PDB entry 8Z83 | electron microscopy, 2.60 A resolution | chains L and Y of the 36 polymer chains in the assembly

== Chain L ==
Molecule: Reaction center protein L chain
From: Halorhodospira halophila
UniProt: A0A2L1K3P0 (A0A2L1K3P0_HALHA); residues 1-276 here = UniProt positions 1-276
Amino-acid sequence (276 residues; row label = number of the first residue in the row):
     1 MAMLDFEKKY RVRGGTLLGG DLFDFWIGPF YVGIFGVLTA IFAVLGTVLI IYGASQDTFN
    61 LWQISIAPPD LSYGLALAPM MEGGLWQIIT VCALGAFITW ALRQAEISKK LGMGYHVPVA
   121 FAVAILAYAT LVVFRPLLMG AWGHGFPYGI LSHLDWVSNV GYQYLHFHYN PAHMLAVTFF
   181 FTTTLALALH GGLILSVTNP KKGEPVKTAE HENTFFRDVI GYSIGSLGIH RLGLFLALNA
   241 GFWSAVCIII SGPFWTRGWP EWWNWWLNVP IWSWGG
Unresolved in the structure: 1, 276
Sequence notes: conflict Thr-99 (Ala in A0A2L1K3P0), Pro-205 (Ser in A0A2L1K3P0), Ile-220 (Val in A0A2L1K3P0), Gly-241 (Ala in A0A2L1K3P0)
Metal / ion sites: Fe ion: His-190, His-230 (shared with 3 residues of chain M)
Residues lining bound ligands:
  - bacteriochlorophyll a (BCL), molecule 1: Ala-40, Ile-41, Val-44
  - bacteriochlorophyll a (BCL), molecule 2: Phe-42, Leu-45, Ile-88, Val-91, Cys-92
  - bacteriochlorophyll a (BCL), molecule 3: Thr-47, Ile-50, Phe-97, Tyr-128, Leu-131, Phe-146, Ile-150, Leu-151, His-153, Leu-154, Trp-156, Val-157
  - bacteriochlorophyll a (BCL), molecule 4: Phe-97, Phe-121, Ala-124, Ile-125, Ala-127, Tyr-128, Leu-131, Trp-156, Val-157, Ser-158, Val-160, Gly-161, Tyr-162, Phe-167, His-168, His-173, Ala-176, Val-177, Phe-180, Phe-181, Ser-244, Ala-245, Cys-247, Ile-248
  - bacteriochlorophyll a (BCL), molecule 5: Val-157, Tyr-162, His-168, Phe-181
  - bacteriochlorophyll a (BCL), molecule 6: His-168, His-173, Met-174, Val-177, Thr-178, Phe-181, Thr-182, Leu-185
  - bacteriopheophytin a (BPH), molecule 1: Thr-39, Phe-42, Ala-43, Gly-46, Thr-47, Ile-50, Ile-89, Cys-92, Ala-93, Ala-96, Phe-97, Trp-100, Gln-104, Val-117, Ala-120, Phe-121, Val-123, Ala-124, Tyr-128, Phe-146, Tyr-148, Gly-149, Ile-150, His-153, Phe-180, Ala-237, Leu-238, Gly-241
  - bacteriopheophytin a (BPH), molecule 2: Phe-181, Thr-184, Leu-185, Ala-188, Leu-189, Phe-216, Val-219, Ile-220
  - menaquinone 8 (MQ8): Phe-30, Ala-43, Val-44, Thr-47, Trp-100
  - Ubiquinone-8 (UQ8), molecule 1: Leu-17, Leu-18, Phe-35, Leu-38, Phe-42, Leu-75, Ala-76, Leu-77, Trp-86, Gln-87, Thr-90, Val-91, Leu-94, Gly-95, Ile-98, Thr-99, Leu-102, Val-133, Trp-142
  - Ubiquinone-8 (UQ8), molecule 2: Pro-171, Met-174, Leu-175, Thr-178, Trp-263
  - Ubiquinone-8 (UQ8), molecule 3: Leu-175, Thr-178, Phe-179, Thr-182, Leu-185, Ala-186, Leu-189, His-190, Leu-193, Ile-194, Glu-212, Asn-213, Phe-216, Ile-220, Tyr-222, Ser-223, Ile-224, Gly-225, Ser-226, Ile-229, Leu-232, Leu-236
  - Z41 ((2S)-3-hydroxypropane-1,2-diyl dihexadecanoate): Phe-134, Leu-138, Pro-171, Ala-172, Trp-243, Ile-249, Ile-250, Phe-254, Trp-262, Trp-263, Trp-265, Trp-266

== Chain Y ==
Molecule: Antenna complex, alpha/beta subunit
From: Halorhodospira halophila
UniProt: A1WWW5 (A1WWW5_HALHL); numbering as in UniProt (aligned over 1-64)
Amino-acid sequence (64 residues; each row starts with the number of its first residue):
     1 MWRLWKLYDP RRVLIGIFSW LAVLALVIHF ILLSTDRFNW VGGAAVSSVS ESAEEVSALP
    61 PRQV
Unresolved in the structure: 47-64
Residues lining bound ligands:
  - bacteriochlorophyll a (BCL), molecule 1: Met-1, Leu-4, Trp-5, Ile-17
  - bacteriochlorophyll a (BCL), molecule 2: Leu-4, Tyr-8, Val-13, Gly-16, Ile-17, Trp-20, Ile-28
  - bacteriochlorophyll a (BCL), molecule 3: Leu-7, Tyr-8, Asp-9, Arg-12, Val-13
  - bacteriochlorophyll a (BCL), molecule 4: Phe-18, Leu-21, Ala-25, His-29, Leu-32, Trp-40
  - bacteriochlorophyll a (BCL), molecule 5: Leu-21, Leu-24, Ala-25, Ile-28, His-29, Leu-32, Phe-38
  - bacteriochlorophyll a (BCL), molecule 6: Ala-22, Ala-25, Leu-26, His-29, Phe-30, Trp-40, Val-41
  - spirilloxanthin (CRT): Leu-14, Ile-17, Phe-18, Trp-20, Leu-21, Leu-24, Val-27, Ile-28, Ile-31

== Interface between chain L and chain Y ==
Residue-residue contacts - 12 pairs, chain L then chain Y:
  Pro-270(L) with Ile-31(Y); Ser-34(Y), hydrogen bond (backbone-side chain)
  Ile-271(L) with Val-27(Y), hydrophobic; Phe-30(Y); Ile-31(Y), hydrophobic; Ser-34(Y), hydrogen bond (backbone-side chain)
  Trp-272(L) with Ser-34(Y)
  Ser-273(L) with Ser-34(Y), hydrogen bond (backbone-side chain)
  Trp-274(L) with Leu-33(Y); Ser-34(Y), hydrogen bond (backbone-side chain); Asn-39(Y)
  Gly-275(L) with Ser-34(Y), hydrogen bond (backbone-backbone)

== Overview ==
Chain L and chain Y each contribute 6 residues to their interface, with 5 hydrogen bonds. Polar pairs include
Pro-270(L)/Ser-34(Y), Ile-271(L)/Ser-34(Y) and Ser-273(L)/Ser-34(Y). Chain L binds compound Z41, 6 copies of
bacteriochlorophyll a, bacteriopheophytin a, 3 copies of Ubiquinone-8 and menaquinone 8.
Chain L is Reaction center protein L chain and chain Y is Antenna complex, alpha/beta subunit, both from
Halorhodospira halophila; the structure, Photosynthetic LH1-RC complex from the purple bacterium
Halorhodospira halophila, was determined by electron microscopy, deposited together with 8Z82.
